PDB entry 1KRB | X-ray diffraction, 2.50 A resolution | chains B and C of the 3 polymer chains in the assembly

Chain B:
Molecule: Urease
From: Klebsiella aerogenes
Notes: EC 3.5.1.5; engineered mutation(s): H(C 219)A
UniProtKB: P18315 (URE2_KLEAE); numbering as in UniProt (aligned over 1-106)
Chain sequence (106 residues; row label = number of the first residue in the row):
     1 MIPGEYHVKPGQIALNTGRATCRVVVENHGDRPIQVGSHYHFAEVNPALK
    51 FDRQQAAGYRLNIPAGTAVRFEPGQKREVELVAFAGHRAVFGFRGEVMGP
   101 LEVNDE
Disordered / not traced: 102-106
Curated features (UniProtKB/Swiss-Prot):
  - mutagenesis: H39 (H39A: Reduces activity by 20% and reduces thermal stability above 50 degrees Celsius), H41 (H41A: Reduces activity by 30% and reduces thermal stability above 50 degrees Celsius)

Chain C:
Molecule: Urease
From: Klebsiella aerogenes
Notes: EC 3.5.1.5; engineered mutation(s): H(C 219)A
UniProtKB: P18314 (URE1_KLEAE); residue numbers follow UniProt; this construct covers 1-567
Chain sequence (567 residues; numbered 1 to 567; the number before each row is that of its first residue):
     1 MSNISRQAYADMFGPTVGDKVRLADTELWIEVEDDLTTYGEEVKFGGGKV
    51 IRDGMGQGQMLAADCVDLVLTNALIVDHWGIVKADIGVKDGRIFAIGKAG
   101 NPDIQPNVTIPIGAATEVIAAEGKIVTAGGIDTHIHWICPQQAEEALVSG
   151 VTTMVGGGTGPAAGTHATTCTPGPWYISRMLQAADSLPVNIGLLGKGNVS
   201 QPDALREQVAAGVIGLKIAEDWGATPAAIDCALTVADEMDIQVALHSDTL
   251 NESGFVEDTLAAIGGRTIHTFHTEGAGGGHAPDIITACAHPNILPSSTNP
   301 TLPYTLNTIDEHLDMLMVCHHLDPDIAEDVAFAESRIRRETIAAEDVLHD
   351 LGAFSLTSSDSQAMGRVGEVILRTWQVAHRMKVQRGALAEETGDNDNFRV
   401 KRYIAKYTINPALTHGIAHEVGSIEVGKLADLVVWSPAFFGVKPATVIKG
   451 GMIAIAPMGDINASIPTPQPVHYRPMFGALGSARHHCRLTFLSQAAAANG
   501 VAERLNLRSAIAVVKGCRTVQKADMVHNSLQPNITVDAQTYEVRVDGELI
   551 TSEPADVLPMAQRYFLF
Disordered / not traced: 1
Modified / non-standard residues: K217 (lysine nz-carboxylic acid; KCX)
Construct notes: conflict A219 (His in P18314)
Metal / ion sites: Ni2+ site 1: H134, H136, K217, D360; Ni2+ site 2: K217, H246, H272
Curated features (UniProtKB/Swiss-Prot):
  - active site: H320 (Proton donor)
  - binding site (Ni(2+)): H134, H136, K217, H246, H272, D360
  - modified residue: K217 (N6-carboxylysine)
  - mutagenesis: H134 (H134A: Abrogates activity and reduces binding to nickel ions), H136 (H136A: Abrogates activity and reduces binding to nickel ions), K217 (K217A/C/E: Reduces activity 8000-fold and abrogates binding to nickel ions), D221 (D221A: Reduces activity 1000-fold and increases KM 10-fold; D221N: Reduces activity 50-fold), H246 (H246A: Abrogates activity and reduces binding to nickel ions), H312 (H312A: Enhances thermal stability above 50 degrees Celsius), C319 (C319A: Reduces activity 2-fold, but increases KM only 1.7-fold; optimum pH is 6.7. Reduces binding of nickel ions. Resistant to inactivation by iodoacetamide ...), H320 (H320A: Reduces activity 100000-fold, but increases KM only 3-fold; optimum pH is 6.75. Resistant to inactivation by diethylpyrocarbonate and iodoacetamide ...), R336 (R336Q: Reduces activity 10000-fold, but has no effect on KM)

How chain B and chain C interact:
Residue-residue contacts - 80 pairs, chain B then chain C:
  M1(B) - D25(C)
  M1(B) - R563(C)
  I2(B) - R22(C)
  P3(B) - A24(C)
  P3(B) - D25(C)
  P3(B) - A438(C)
  P3(B) - Y564(C)
  G4(B) - V21(C)
  G4(B) - R22(C)
  G4(B) - A24(C)  hydrogen bond (backbone-backbone)
  G4(B) - P437(C)
  G4(B) - A438(C)
  E5(B) - K20(C)
  E5(B) - V21(C)
  E5(B) - R22(C)  salt bridge
  E5(B) - W29(C)
  Y6(B) - P15(C)
  Y6(B) - K20(C)
  Y6(B) - V21(C)  hydrophobic
  Y6(B) - G123(C)
  H7(B) - D19(C)
  H7(B) - K20(C)  hydrogen bond (backbone-backbone)
  H7(B) - W29(C)
  V8(B) - R6(C)
  V8(B) - Q7(C)
  V8(B) - A10(C)  hydrophobic
  V8(B) - D19(C)
  K9(B) - R6(C)
  K9(B) - D19(C)  hydrogen bond (backbone-side chain)
  G11(B) - S5(C)
  G11(B) - R6(C)  hydrogen bond (backbone-backbone)
  Q12(B) - N3(C)  hydrogen bond
  Q12(B) - I4(C)
  Q12(B) - R6(C)
  I13(B) - S2(C)
  I13(B) - N3(C)
  I13(B) - I4(C)  hydrogen bond (backbone-backbone)
  I13(B) - R6(C)
  I13(B) - Y39(C)  hydrophobic
  A14(B) - S2(C)
  A14(B) - Y39(C)
  L15(B) - S2(C)  hydrogen bond (backbone-backbone)
  L15(B) - I4(C)  hydrophobic
  L15(B) - Y39(C)
  L15(B) - G40(C)
  N16(B) - Y39(C)  hydrogen bond (backbone-backbone)
  N16(B) - G40(C)  hydrogen bond (side chain-backbone)
  R19(B) - E41(C)  salt bridge
  R19(B) - P106(C)
  S38(B) - V50(C)
  H39(B) - G40(C)
  H39(B) - E41(C)  salt bridge
  H39(B) - V50(C)
  H39(B) - M55(C)
  Y40(B) - M55(C)  hydrophobic
  R60(B) - G40(C)
  R60(B) - E41(C)  salt bridge
  N62(B) - S2(C)  hydrogen bond (side chain-backbone)
  P64(B) - S2(C)
  A65(B) - F13(C)
  A65(B) - G40(C)
  A65(B) - E42(C)
  A65(B) - V50(C)  hydrophobic
  G66(B) - K49(C)  hydrogen bond (backbone-side chain)
  G66(B) - V50(C)
  F84(B) - I104(C)  hydrophobic
  A85(B) - D103(C)
  A85(B) - I104(C)  hydrogen bond (backbone-backbone)
  G86(B) - P102(C)
  G86(B) - Q105(C)
  H87(B) - P102(C)  hydrogen bond (backbone-backbone)
  H87(B) - D103(C)  salt bridge
  R88(B) - D103(C)  hydrogen bond (backbone-backbone)
  A89(B) - D103(C)  hydrogen bond (backbone-backbone)
  A89(B) - I104(C)
  F91(B) - G54(C)
  F91(B) - Q59(C)
  F91(B) - D103(C)
  F93(B) - G54(C)
  F93(B) - M55(C)  hydrophobic
Other interface residues (no listed pair), chain B (37 interface residues in all): P10, G37, I63, T67, G92
Other interface residues (no listed pair), chain C (44 interface residues in all): Y9, M12, G14, T16, V17, G18, G48, R52, D53

In short:
The interface between chain B and chain C involves 37 residues on one side and 44 on the other, with 15
hydrogen bonds and 5 salt bridges. Polar contacts include E5(B)-R22(C), R19(B)-E41(C) and H39(B)-E41(C).
Chain B is Urease and chain C is Urease, both from Klebsiella aerogenes; the structure, Crystal structure of
klebsiella aerogenes urease, its apoenzyme and two active site mutants, was determined by X-ray diffraction
together with 1KRA and 1KRC from the same study.
